PDB entry 4Q6V | X-ray diffraction, 1.97 A resolution | chain A

== Chain A ==
Molecule: Penicillin-binding protein activator LpoB
Source organism: Salmonella enterica subsp. enterica serovar Typhimurium
Notes: fragment: LpoB C-terminal domain
UniProt: Q8ZQ08 (LPOB_SALTY); numbering as in UniProt (aligned over 77-212)
Chain sequence (136 residues; numbered 77 to 212; the number before each row is that of its first residue):
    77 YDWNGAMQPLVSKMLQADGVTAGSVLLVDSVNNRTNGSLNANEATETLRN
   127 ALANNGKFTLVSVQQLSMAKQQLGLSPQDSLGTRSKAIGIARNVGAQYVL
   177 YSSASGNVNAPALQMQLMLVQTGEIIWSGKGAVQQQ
Unresolved in the structure: 212
Modified positions: Mse83, Mse90, Mse144, Mse191, Mse194 (selenomethionine; parent Met)

== Summary ==
Chain A is Penicillin-binding protein activator LpoB (Salmonella enterica subsp. enterica serovar
Typhimurium); the structure, LpoB C-terminal domain from Salmonella enterica (Sel-Met), was determined by
X-ray diffraction, deposited together with 4Q6L and 4Q6Z.
